Entry 7NJO (electron microscopy, 2.92 A resolution); this record covers chains C and d of the 20 polymer chains in the assembly.

[Chain C]
Name: ATP synthase subunit alpha
Organism: Mycolicibacterium smegmatis (strain ATCC 700084 / mc(2)155)
Notes: EC 7.1.2.2
UniProtKB: A0R202 (ATPA_MYCS2); numbering as in UniProt (aligned over 1-548)
Sequence (548 residues; each row starts with the number of its first residue):
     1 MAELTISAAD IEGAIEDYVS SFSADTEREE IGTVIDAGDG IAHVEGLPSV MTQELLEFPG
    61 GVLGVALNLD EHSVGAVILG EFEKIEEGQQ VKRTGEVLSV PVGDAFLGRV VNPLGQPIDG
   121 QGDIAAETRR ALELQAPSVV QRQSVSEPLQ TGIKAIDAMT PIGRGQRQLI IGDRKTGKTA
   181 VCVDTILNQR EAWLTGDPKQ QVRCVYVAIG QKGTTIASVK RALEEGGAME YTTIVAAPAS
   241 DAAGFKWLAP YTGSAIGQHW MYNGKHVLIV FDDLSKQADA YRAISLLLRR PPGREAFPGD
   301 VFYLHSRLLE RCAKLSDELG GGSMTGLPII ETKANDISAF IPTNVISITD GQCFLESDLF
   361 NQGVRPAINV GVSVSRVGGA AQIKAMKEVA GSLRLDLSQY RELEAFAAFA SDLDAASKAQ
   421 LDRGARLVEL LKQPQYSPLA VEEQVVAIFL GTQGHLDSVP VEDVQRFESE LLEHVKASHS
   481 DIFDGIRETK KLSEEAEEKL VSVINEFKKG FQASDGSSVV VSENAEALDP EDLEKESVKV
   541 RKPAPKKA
Disordered / not traced: 1-4, 408-412, 522-524, 546-548
Ion coordination: Mg2+: Thr179 (together with ATP)
Ligand contacts:
  - ADP (adenosine-5'-diphosphate): Val374, Ser375, Arg376
  - ATP (adenosine-5'-triphosphate): Asp173, Arg174, Lys175, Thr176, Gly177, Lys178, Thr179, Ala180, Glu331, Phe360, Arg365, Pro366, Gln433, Pro434, Gln435
Curated features (UniProtKB/Swiss-Prot):
  - binding site (ATP): Gly172 to Thr179
  - site: Ser373 (Required for activity)

[Chain d]
Name: ATP synthase subunit b-delta
Organism: Mycolicibacterium smegmatis (strain ATCC 700084 / mc(2)155)
UniProtKB: A0R203 (ATPFD_MYCS2); residue numbers follow UniProt; this construct covers 1-445
Sequence (445 residues; numbered 1 to 445; the number before each row is that of its first residue):
     1 MSIFIGQLIG FAVIAFIIVK WVVPPVRTLM RNQQEAVRAA LAESAEAAKK LADADAMHAK
    61 ALADAKAESE KVTEEAKQDS ERIAAQLSEQ AGSEAERIKA QGAQQIQLMR QQLIRQLRTG
   121 LGAEAVNKAA EIVRAHVADP QAQSATVDRF LSELEQMAPS SVVIDTAATS RLRAASRQSL
   181 AALVEKFDSV AGGLDADGLT NLADELASVA KLLLSETALN KHLAEPTDDS APKVRLLERL
   241 LSDKVSATTL DLLRTAVSNR WSTESNLIDA VEHTARLALL KRAEIAGEVD EVEEQLFRFG
   301 RVLDAEPRLS ALLSDYTTPA EGRVALLDKA LTGRPGVNQT AAALLSQTVG LLRGERADEA
   361 VIDLAELAVS RRGEVVAHVS AAAELSDAQR TRLTEVLSRI YGRPVSVQLH VDPELLGGLS
   421 ITVGDEVIDG SIASRLAAAQ TGLPD
Disordered / not traced: 163-168, 445

[Interface between chain C and chain d]
Residue-residue contacts - 39 pairs, chain C then chain d:
  Ile6(C) with Ile114(d), hydrophobic; Leu117(d), hydrophobic
  Ile11(C) with Ile114(d), hydrophobic; Arg118(d); Leu121(d), hydrophobic
  Ile15(C) with Leu121(d), hydrophobic
  Tyr18(C) with Ala438(d); Ala439(d), hydrogen bond (side chain-backbone); Gly442(d); Leu443(d), hydrogen bond (side chain-backbone); Pro444(d)
  Phe22(C) with Ala439(d), hydrophobic
  Ala24(C) with Arg435(d)
  Thr26(C) with Phe150(d); Glu153(d), hydrogen bond
  Glu27(C) with Val427(d); Ile428(d)
  Arg28(C) with Met157(d); Ser160(d); Val162(d); Ile400(d); Glu426(d); Val427(d); Ile428(d)
  Glu29(C) with Glu426(d), hydrogen bond (backbone-side chain); Val427(d), hydrogen bond (backbone-backbone)
  Glu30(C) with Asp425(d); Glu426(d), hydrogen bond (backbone-side chain)
  Ile31(C) with Asp425(d), hydrogen bond (backbone-side chain); Val427(d), hydrophobic
  Gly46(C) with Asp425(d)
  Leu47(C) with Asp425(d)
  Pro48(C) with Asp425(d)
  Glu71(C) with Arg173(d), salt bridge
  Asp119(C) with Leu108(d)
  Gly120(C) with Leu108(d); Gln111(d); Arg115(d)
  Glu225(C) with Arg97(d)
Also at the interface, not in a pair above, chain C (22 interface residues in all): Gly32, Gly122, Glu224
Also at the interface, not in a pair above, chain d (30 interface residues in all): Gln101, Gln104, Tyr401, Asp429, Gln440

[In short]
Chain C and chain d form an interface of 22 and 30 residues respectively; the contacts include 7 hydrogen
bonds and 1 salt bridge. Polar pairs include Glu71(C)-Arg173(d), Tyr18(C)-Ala439(d) and Tyr18(C)-Leu443(d).
Ligands of chain C: ATP and ADP.
Chain C is ATP synthase subunit alpha and chain d is ATP synthase subunit b-delta, both from Mycolicibacterium
smegmatis (strain ATCC 700084 / mc(2)155); the structure, Mycobacterium smegmatis ATP synthase state 1e, was
determined by electron microscopy, deposited together with 7NJK, 7NJL, 7NJM, 7NJN, 7NJP, 7NJQ and 20 further
entries.
